6FWT - chain A; structure by X-ray diffraction, 1.84 A resolution.

Chain A:
Molecule: Beta-1,4-galactosyltransferase 1
From: Homo sapiens
Notes: EC 2.4.1.-, 2.4.1.22, 2.4.1.90, 2.4.1.38
UniProtKB: P15291 (B4GT1_HUMAN); residues 122-398 here = UniProt positions 122-398
Chain sequence (277 residues; each row starts with the number of its first residue):
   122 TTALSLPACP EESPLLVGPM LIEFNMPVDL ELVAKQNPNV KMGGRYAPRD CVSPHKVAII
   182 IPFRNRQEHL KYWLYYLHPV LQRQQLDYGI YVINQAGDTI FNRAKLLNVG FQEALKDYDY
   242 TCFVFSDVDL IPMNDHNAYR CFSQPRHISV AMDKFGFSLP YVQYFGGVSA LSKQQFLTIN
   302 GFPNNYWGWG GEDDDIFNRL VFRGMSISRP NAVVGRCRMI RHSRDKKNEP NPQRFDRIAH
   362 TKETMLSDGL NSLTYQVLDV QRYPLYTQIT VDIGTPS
Disulfide bonds: C130-C172, C243-C262
UniProt features mapped onto this chain:
  - binding site (UDP-alpha-D-galactose): P183 to R187, F222 to R224, V249, D250, W310, H343 to D346
  - binding site (Mn(2+)): D250, H343
  - binding site (N-acetyl-D-glucosamine): G312 to D315, R355
  - natural variant: Y193 to S398 (deletion: In CDG2D), N352 (N352S: Protective factor against coronary artery disease)
  - mutagenesis: Y282 (Y282G: Reduction in N-acetylglucosamine binding), Y285 (Y285F: No change in enzymatic activity), Y307 (Y307G: Reduction in N-acetylglucosamine and UDP-galactose binding), W308 (W308G: Reduction in N-acetylglucosamine binding), W310 (W310G: Reduction in N-acetylglucosamine binding), M340 (M340H: Favors the closed conformation of the enzyme)
What the authors report for this chain:
  - conformationally variable residues (loop rearrangement, order/disorder transition, side-chain flip): W310, C338 to K363
  - contacts within the chain: Y307-W310 (hydrophobic contact), W310-H361 (hydrophobic contact)
  - mutagenesis - D315A, M340E: unchanged binding to Beta-1,4-galactosyltransferase 1 (chain A)
  - mutagenesis - M340H, H343A: abolished binding to Beta-1,4-galactosyltransferase 1 (chain A)
  - mutagenesis - M340H, H343A: unchanged localization

In short:
Curated annotation (UniProt) lists 15 UDP-alpha-D-galactose-binding residues, Mn2+-binding residues D250 and
H343, 5 N-acetyl-D-glucosamine-binding residues and 6 mutagenesis sites. The paper reports that M340H and
H343A abolish binding to Beta-1,4-galactosyltransferase 1 (chain A); conformational variability at W310 and
C338; 4 substitutions were tested in all.
Chain A is Beta-1,4-galactosyltransferase 1 (Homo sapiens); the structure, Crystal structure of human wild
type beta-1,4-galactosyltransferase-1 (B4GalT1) in apo-open monomeric form, was determined by X-ray
diffraction (same publication as 6FWU).
